Entry 6FMI (X-ray diffraction, 2.80 A resolution); this record covers chains A and B of the 3 polymer chains in the assembly.

== Chain A ==
Name: Elongin-B
Organism: Homo sapiens
UniProt: Q15370 (ELOB_HUMAN); residues 1-104 here = UniProt positions 1-104
Chain sequence (104 residues; numbered 1 to 104; the number before each row is that of its first residue):
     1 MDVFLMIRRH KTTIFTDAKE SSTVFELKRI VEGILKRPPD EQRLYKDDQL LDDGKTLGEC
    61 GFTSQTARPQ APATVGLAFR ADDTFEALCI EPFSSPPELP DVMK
Not modelled in the structure: 104
Modified / non-standard residues: Cys60 (S-(dimethylarsenic)cysteine; CAS); Cys89 (S-(dimethylarsenic)cysteine; CAS)
Curated features (UniProtKB/Swiss-Prot):
  - modified residue: Met1 (N-acetylmethionine), Thr84 (Phosphothreonine)

== Chain B ==
Name: Elongin-C
Organism: Homo sapiens
UniProt: Q15369 (ELOC_HUMAN); numbering as in UniProt (aligned over 17-112)
Chain sequence (97 residues; numbered 16 to 112; the number before each row is that of its first residue):
    16 MMYVKLISSD GHEFIVKREH ALTSGTIKAM LSGPGQFAEN ETNEVNFREI PSHVLSKVCM
    76 YFTYKVRYTN SSTEIPEFPI APEIALELLM AANFLDC
Not modelled in the structure: 16, 48-57
Sequence notes: initiating methionine (16)

== How chain A and chain B interact ==
Residue-residue contacts - 46 pairs, chain A then chain B:
  Phe4(A) - Thr78(B)
  Phe4(A) - Arg82(B)
  Met6(A) - Met75(B)  hydrophobic
  Lys11(A) - Asp25(B)  hydrogen bond (side chain-backbone)
  Lys11(A) - Gly26(B)
  Lys11(A) - His27(B)
  Lys11(A) - Glu28(B)  hydrogen bond (backbone-backbone)
  Thr12(A) - Glu28(B)
  Thr13(A) - Glu28(B)  hydrogen bond (backbone-backbone)
  Thr13(A) - Phe29(B)
  Thr13(A) - Ile30(B)  hydrogen bond (backbone-backbone)
  Ile14(A) - Ile30(B)
  Phe15(A) - Phe29(B)  hydrophobic
  Phe15(A) - Ile30(B)  hydrogen bond (backbone-backbone)
  Phe15(A) - Val31(B)  hydrophobic
  Phe15(A) - Ser71(B)
  Phe15(A) - Cys74(B)  hydrophobic
  Asp17(A) - Lys32(B)  salt bridge
  Ile34(A) - Ile30(B)  hydrophobic
  Pro69(A) - Met75(B)
  Pro69(A) - Thr78(B)
  Pro69(A) - Tyr79(B)  hydrophobic
  Pro69(A) - Tyr83(B)  hydrophobic
  Gln70(A) - Met75(B)
  Gln70(A) - Tyr79(B)
  Gln70(A) - Pro91(B)
  Gln70(A) - Glu92(B)
  Gln70(A) - Phe93(B)
  Gln70(A) - Pro94(B)
  Pro72(A) - Met75(B)
  Glu91(A) - His27(B)
  Pro92(A) - His27(B)  hydrogen bond (backbone-side chain)
  Phe93(A) - His27(B)
  Phe93(A) - Phe29(B)  hydrophobic
  Phe93(A) - Ser67(B)
  Ser94(A) - Asp25(B)
  Ser94(A) - Pro66(B)
  Ser94(A) - Ser67(B)  hydrogen bond (backbone-side chain)
  Ser94(A) - His68(B)  hydrogen bond
  Ser95(A) - His68(B)
  Pro96(A) - His68(B)
  Pro96(A) - Glu98(B)
  Pro97(A) - Glu102(B)
  Leu99(A) - Pro97(B)
  Leu99(A) - Glu98(B)
  Met103(A) - Leu101(B)  hydrophobic
Other interface residues (no listed pair), chain A (26 interface residues in all): Asp2, Arg8, Thr16, Ile30, Leu35
Other interface residues (no listed pair), chain B (28 interface residues in all): Tyr18, Ile99

== Overview ==
26 residues of chain A and 28 residues of chain B are in contact, with 8 hydrogen bonds and 1 salt bridge.
Polar contacts include Asp17(A)-Lys32(B), Lys11(A)-Asp25(B) and Pro92(A)-His27(B).
Here chain A is Elongin-B and chain B is Elongin-C, both from Homo sapiens. Entry 6FMI (pVHL:EloB:EloC in
complex with N-((S)-1-((2S,4R)-4-Hydroxy-2-((4-(4-methylthiazol-5-yl)benzyl)carbamothioyl)
pyrrolidin-1-yl)-1-oxopropan-2-yl)acetamide (ligand 2)) was determined by X-ray diffraction together with 6FMJ
and 6FMK from the same study.
